Entry 7K1J (electron microscopy, 3.90 A resolution); this record covers chains A and D of the 7 polymer chains in the assembly.

== Chain A ==
Molecule: DNA-dependent protein kinase catalytic subunit
Organism: Homo sapiens
Notes: EC 2.7.11.1
UniProt: P78527 (PRKDC_HUMAN); residue numbers follow UniProt; this construct covers 1-4128
Chain sequence (4128 residues; row label = number of the first residue in the row):
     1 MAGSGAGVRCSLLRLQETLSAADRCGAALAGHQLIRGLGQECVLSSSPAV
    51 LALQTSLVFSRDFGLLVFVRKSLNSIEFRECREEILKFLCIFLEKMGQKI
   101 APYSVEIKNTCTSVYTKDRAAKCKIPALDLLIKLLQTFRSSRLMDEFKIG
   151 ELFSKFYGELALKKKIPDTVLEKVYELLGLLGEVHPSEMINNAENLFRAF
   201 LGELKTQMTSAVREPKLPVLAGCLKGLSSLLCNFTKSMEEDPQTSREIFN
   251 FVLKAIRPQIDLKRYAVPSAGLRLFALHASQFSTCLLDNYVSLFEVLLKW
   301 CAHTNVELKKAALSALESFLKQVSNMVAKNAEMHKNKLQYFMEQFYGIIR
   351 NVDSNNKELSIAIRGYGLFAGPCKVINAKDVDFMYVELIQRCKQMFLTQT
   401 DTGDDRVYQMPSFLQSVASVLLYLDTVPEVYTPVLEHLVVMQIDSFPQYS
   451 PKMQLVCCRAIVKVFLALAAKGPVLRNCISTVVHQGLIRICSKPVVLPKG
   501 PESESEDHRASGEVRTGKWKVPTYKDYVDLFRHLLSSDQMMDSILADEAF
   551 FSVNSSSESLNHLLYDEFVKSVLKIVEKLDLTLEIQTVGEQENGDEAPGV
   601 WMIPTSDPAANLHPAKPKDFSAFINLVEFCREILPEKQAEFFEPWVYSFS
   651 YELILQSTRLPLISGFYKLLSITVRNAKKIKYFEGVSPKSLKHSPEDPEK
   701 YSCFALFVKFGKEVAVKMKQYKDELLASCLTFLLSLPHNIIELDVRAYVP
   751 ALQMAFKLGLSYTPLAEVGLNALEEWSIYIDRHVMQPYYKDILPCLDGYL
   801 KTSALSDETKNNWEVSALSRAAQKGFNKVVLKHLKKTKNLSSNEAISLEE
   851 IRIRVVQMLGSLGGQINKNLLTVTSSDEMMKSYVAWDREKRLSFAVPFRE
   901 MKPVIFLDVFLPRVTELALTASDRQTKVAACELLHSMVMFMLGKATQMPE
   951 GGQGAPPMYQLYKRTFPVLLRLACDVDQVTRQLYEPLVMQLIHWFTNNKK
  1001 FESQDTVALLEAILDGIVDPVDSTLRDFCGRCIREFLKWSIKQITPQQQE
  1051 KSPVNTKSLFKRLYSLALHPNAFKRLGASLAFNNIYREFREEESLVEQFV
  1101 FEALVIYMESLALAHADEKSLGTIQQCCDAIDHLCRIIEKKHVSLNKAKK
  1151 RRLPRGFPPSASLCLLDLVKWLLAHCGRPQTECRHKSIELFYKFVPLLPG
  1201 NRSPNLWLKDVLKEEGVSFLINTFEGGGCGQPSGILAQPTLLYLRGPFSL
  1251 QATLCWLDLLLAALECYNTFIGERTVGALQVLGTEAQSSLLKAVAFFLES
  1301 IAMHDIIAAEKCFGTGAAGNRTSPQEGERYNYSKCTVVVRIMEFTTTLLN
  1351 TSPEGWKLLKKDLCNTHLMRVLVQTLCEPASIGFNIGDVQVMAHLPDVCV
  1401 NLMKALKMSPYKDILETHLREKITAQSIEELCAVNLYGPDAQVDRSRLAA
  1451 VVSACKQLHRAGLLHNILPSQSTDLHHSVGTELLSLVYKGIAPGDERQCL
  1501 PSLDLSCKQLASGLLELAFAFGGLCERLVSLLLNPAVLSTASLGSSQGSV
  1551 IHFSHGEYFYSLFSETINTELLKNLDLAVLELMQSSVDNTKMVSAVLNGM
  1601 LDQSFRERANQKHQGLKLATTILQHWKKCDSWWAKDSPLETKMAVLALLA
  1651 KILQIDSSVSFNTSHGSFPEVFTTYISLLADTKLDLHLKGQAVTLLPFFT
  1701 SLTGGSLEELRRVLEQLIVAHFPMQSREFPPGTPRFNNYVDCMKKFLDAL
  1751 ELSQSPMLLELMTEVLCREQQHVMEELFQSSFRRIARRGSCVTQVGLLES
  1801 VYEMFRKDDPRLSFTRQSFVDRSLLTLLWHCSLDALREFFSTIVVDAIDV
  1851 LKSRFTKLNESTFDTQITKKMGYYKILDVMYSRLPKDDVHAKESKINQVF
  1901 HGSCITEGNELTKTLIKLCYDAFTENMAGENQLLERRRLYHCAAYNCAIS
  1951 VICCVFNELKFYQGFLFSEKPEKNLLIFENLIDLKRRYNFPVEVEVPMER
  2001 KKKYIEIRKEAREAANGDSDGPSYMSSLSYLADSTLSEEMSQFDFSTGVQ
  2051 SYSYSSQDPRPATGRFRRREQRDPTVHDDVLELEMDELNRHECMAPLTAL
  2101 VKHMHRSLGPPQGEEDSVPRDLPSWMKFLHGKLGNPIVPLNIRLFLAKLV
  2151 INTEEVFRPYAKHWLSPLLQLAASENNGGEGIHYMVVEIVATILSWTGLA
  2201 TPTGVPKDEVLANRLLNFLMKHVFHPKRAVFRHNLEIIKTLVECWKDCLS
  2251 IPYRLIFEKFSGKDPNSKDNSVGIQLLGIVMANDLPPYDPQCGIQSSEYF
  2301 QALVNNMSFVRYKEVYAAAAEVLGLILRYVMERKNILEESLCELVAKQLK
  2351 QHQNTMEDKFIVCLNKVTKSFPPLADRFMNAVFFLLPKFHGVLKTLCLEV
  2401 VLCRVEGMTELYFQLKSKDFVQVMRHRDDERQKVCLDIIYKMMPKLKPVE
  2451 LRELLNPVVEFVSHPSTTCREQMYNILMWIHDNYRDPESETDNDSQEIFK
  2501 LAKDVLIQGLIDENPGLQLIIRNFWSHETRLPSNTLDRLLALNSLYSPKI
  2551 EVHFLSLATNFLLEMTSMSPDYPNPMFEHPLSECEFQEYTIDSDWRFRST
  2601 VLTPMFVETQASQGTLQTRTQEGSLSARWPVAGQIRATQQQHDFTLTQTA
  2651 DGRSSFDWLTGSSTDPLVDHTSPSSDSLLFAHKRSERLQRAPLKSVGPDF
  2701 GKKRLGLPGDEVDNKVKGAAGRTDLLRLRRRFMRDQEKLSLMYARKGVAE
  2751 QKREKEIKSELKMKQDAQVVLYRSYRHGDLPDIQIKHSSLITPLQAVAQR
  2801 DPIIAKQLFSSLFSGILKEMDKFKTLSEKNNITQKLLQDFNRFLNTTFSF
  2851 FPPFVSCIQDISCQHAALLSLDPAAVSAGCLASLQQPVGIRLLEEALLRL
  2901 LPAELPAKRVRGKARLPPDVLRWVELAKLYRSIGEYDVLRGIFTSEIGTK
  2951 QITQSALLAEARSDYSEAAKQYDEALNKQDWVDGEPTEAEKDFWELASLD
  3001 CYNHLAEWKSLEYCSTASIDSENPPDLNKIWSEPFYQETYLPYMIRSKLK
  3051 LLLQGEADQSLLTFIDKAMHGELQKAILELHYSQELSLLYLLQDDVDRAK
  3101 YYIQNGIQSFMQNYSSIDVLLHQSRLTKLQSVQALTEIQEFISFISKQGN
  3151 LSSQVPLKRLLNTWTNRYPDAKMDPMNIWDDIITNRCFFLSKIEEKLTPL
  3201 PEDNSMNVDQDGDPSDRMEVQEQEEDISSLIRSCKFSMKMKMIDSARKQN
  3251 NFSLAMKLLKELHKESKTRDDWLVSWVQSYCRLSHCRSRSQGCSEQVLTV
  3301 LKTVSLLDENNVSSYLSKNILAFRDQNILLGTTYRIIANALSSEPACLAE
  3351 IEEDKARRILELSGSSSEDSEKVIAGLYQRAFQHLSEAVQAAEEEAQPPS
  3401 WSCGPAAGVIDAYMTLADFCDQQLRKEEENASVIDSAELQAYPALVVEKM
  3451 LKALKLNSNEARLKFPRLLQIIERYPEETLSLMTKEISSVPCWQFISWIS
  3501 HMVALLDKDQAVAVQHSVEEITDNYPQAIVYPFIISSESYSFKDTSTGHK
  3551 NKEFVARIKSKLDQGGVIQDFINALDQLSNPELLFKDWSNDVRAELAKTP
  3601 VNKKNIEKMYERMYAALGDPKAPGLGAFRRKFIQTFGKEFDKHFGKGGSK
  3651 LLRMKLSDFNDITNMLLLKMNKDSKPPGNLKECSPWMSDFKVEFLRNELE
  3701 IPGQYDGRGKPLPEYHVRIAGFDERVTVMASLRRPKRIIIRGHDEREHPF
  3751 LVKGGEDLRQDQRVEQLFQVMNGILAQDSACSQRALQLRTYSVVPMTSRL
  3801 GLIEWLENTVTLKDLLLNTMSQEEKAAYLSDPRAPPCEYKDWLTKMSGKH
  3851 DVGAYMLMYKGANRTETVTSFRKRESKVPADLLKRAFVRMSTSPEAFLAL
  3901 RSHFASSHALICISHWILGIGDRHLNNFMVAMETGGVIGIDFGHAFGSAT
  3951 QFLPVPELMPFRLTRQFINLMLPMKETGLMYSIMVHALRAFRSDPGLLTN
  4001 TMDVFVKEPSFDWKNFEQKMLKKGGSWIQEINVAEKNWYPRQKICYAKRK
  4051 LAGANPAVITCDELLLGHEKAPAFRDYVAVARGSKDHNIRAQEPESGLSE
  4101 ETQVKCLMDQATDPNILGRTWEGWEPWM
Disordered / not traced: 1-6, 497-519, 537-558, 588-601, 686-699, 802-816, 840-845, 948-955, 1231-1240, 1284-1289, 1304-1322, 1494-1498, 1542-1551, 1723-1732, 1995-2033, 2049-2081, 2109-2119, 2568-2786, 2900-2916, 3199-3225, 3363-3368, 3392-3405, 3430-3439
Swiss-Prot annotation at these positions:
  - region: Leu1503 to Leu1538 (Interaction with C1D), Glu2737 to Gln2765 (May split the end of the DNA molecule, with the two strands separating around the region), Val3728 to Arg3734 (G-loop), Gly3919 to Asn3927 (Catalytic loop), Gly3939 to Thr3964 (Activation loop)
  - site: Asp2020, Gly2021 (Cleavage)
  - modified residue: Lys117 (N6-acetyllysine), Ser511 (Phosphoserine), Ser687 (Phosphoserine), Lys828 (N6-acetyllysine), Ser841 (Phosphoserine), Ser893 (Phosphoserine), Ser1065 (Phosphoserine), Lys1209 (N6-acetyllysine), Lys1970 (N6-acetyllysine), Ser2056 (Phosphoserine), Lys2259 (N6-acetyllysine), Thr2535 (Phosphothreonine), Thr2609 (Phosphothreonine), Ser2612 (Phosphoserine), Thr2638 (Phosphothreonine), Thr2647 (Phosphothreonine), Ser2789 (Phosphoserine), Ser3205 (Phosphoserine), Lys3241 (N6-acetyllysine), Lys3260 (N6-acetyllysine) and 6 more in UniProt
  - natural variant: Lys263 (K263N: In a lung adenocarcinoma sample), Gly500 (G500S: In a metastatic melanoma sample), Arg1136 (R1136H: In a colorectal adenocarcinoma sample), Arg1447 (R1447M: In a lung squamous cell carcinoma sample), Ala1680 (A1680V: In a metastatic melanoma sample), Ser2810 (S2810N: In a metastatic melanoma sample), Gly2941 (G2941A: In a lung neuroendocrine carcinoma sample), Leu3062 (L3062R: In IMD26), Ala3574 (A3574V: In IMD26)
  - mutagenesis: Leu1510 (L1510P: Loss of interaction with C1D), Glu1516 to Leu1517 (Loss of interaction with C1D), Thr2609 (T2609A: Leads to radiation sensitivity and impaired DSB joining. Gives rise to reduced phosphorylation; when associated with A-2612), Ser2612 (S2612A: Reduced phosphorylation; when associated with A-2609), Thr2638 (T2638A: Alleviates phosphorylation, leaves a fully active enzyme with compromised cellular resistance to ionizing radiation without affecting DNA end joining; when associated with A-2647), Thr2647 (T2647A: Alleviates phosphorylation, leaves a fully active enzyme with compromised cellular resistance to ionizing radiation without affecting DNA end joining; when associated with A-2638)
Reported in the primary citation:
  - binding site for the 16-nt DNA strand: Lys520
  - post-translational modification sites: Ser56, Ser72, Thr946, Ser1003, Ser3205, Thr3950 (citing earlier work)
  - disease-associated variants - L3062R: decreased catalytic activity (citing earlier work)

== Chain D ==
Molecule: 24-nt DNA strand
Sequence (24 nucleotides; row label = number of the first residue in the row):
     1 GCATGCTCTACTGCTTCGATATCG

== Chain A / chain D interface ==
Residue-residue contacts (13):
  Ala120(A) with DT15(D), phosphate contact
  Ala121(A) with DT15(D), hydrogen bond to the phosphate
  Pro167(A) with DC14(D), phosphate contact
  Thr169(A) with DG13(D), phosphate contact; DC14(D), hydrogen bond to the phosphate
  Pro218(A) with DG13(D), phosphate contact
  Asp405(A) with DC2(D), phosphate contact
  Tyr408(A) with DA3(D), hydrogen bond to the phosphate
  Ala817(A) with DC6(D), phosphate contact
  Arg820(A) with DC6(D), salt bridge to the phosphate; DT7(D), salt bridge to the phosphate
  Lys832(A) with DG5(D), salt bridge to the phosphate
  Lys2313(A) with DT9(D), salt bridge to the phosphate
Also at the interface, not in a pair above, chain A (16 interface residues in all): Arg119, Lys122, Arg264, His833, Lys836
Also at the interface, not in a pair above, chain D (12 interface residues in all): DG1, DT12, DT16

== Overview ==
The interface between chain A and chain D involves 16 residues on one side and 12 on the other; the contacts
include 3 hydrogen bonds and 4 salt bridges. Polar contacts include Ala121(A)-DT15(D), Thr169(A)-DC14(D) and
Tyr408(A)-DA3(D). The paper reports a binding site for the 16-nt DNA strand at Lys520(A); L3062R of chain A
reduces catalytic activity.
Here chain A is DNA-dependent protein kinase catalytic subunit (Homo sapiens) and chain D is a 24-nt DNA
strand. Entry 7K1J (CryoEM structure of inactivated-form DNA-PK (Complex III)) was determined by electron
microscopy (same publication as 7K0Y, 7K17, 7K19, 7K1B, 7K1K and 7K1N).
